5BOO - chain A; structure by X-ray diffraction, 2.80 A resolution.

== Chain A ==
Name: Dihydroorotate dehydrogenase (quinone), mitochondrial
Organism: Plasmodium falciparum (isolate 3D7)
Notes: EC 1.3.5.2
UniProt: Q08210 (PYRD_PLAF7); numbering as in UniProt; present here: 158-383, 414-569
Sequence (415 residues; row label = number of the first residue in the row; note: 30 numbers in that range are skipped by the numbering (no residue carries them; nothing is unmodelled there)):
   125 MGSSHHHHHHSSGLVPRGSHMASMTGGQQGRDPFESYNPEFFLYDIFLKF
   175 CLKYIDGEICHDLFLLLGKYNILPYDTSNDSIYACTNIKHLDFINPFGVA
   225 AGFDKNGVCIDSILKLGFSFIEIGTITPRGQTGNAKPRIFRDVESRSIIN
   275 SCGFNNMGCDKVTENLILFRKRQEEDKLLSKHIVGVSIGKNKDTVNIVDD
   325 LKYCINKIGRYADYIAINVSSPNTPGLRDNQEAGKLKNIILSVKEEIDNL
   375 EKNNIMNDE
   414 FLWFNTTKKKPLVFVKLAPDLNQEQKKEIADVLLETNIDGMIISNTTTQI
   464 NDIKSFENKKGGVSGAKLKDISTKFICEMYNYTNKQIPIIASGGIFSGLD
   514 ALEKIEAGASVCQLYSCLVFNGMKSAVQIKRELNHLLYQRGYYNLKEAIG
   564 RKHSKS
Unresolved in the structure: 125-161, 566-569
Differences from the reference sequence: expression tag (125-157)
Residues lining bound ligands:
  - dsm265 (D65; 2-(1,1-difluoroethyl)-5-methyl-N-[4-(pentafluoro-lambda~6~-sulfanyl)phenyl][1,2,4]triazolo[1,5-a]pyrimidin-7-amine): Leu-172, Cys-175, Leu-176, Gly-181, Glu-182, Cys-184, His-185, Phe-188, Leu-189, Leu-197, Phe-227, Ile-237, Leu-240, Ile-263, Arg-265, Ile-272, Tyr-528, Leu-531, Val-532, Met-536
  - FMN (flavin mononucleotide): Ala-224, Ala-225, Gly-226, Lys-229, Gly-248, Thr-249, Ile-263, Ile-272, Asn-274, Cys-276, Phe-278, Ser-311, Asn-342, Lys-429, Ser-457, Asn-458, Thr-459, Ser-477, Gly-478, Leu-481, Ser-505, Gly-506, Gly-507, Ile-508, Gln-526, Leu-527, Tyr-528, Ser-529
  - orotic acid (ORO): Lys-229, Asn-274, Cys-276, Gly-277, Phe-278, Asn-279, Asn-342, Ser-344, Ser-345, Pro-346, Asn-347, Asn-458, Thr-459
UniProt features mapped onto this chain:
  - active site: Ser-345 (Nucleophile)
  - binding site (FMN): Ala-225 to Lys-229, Thr-249, Asn-342, Lys-429, Ser-477, Gly-478, Ser-505 to Gly-507, Tyr-528, Ser-529
  - binding site (substrate): Lys-229, Asn-274 to Phe-278, Asn-342, Asn-347, Asn-458, Thr-459
Reported in the primary citation:
  - binding site for dsm265: Gly-181, His-185, Arg-265
  - mutagenesis - G181C (13-fold): decreased binding to dsm265
  - mutagenesis - G181C (2-fold): decreased catalytic activity
  - mutagenesis - G181C (26-fold): increased growth

== In short ==
Chain A binds dsm265, flavin mononucleotide and orotic acid. Curated annotation (UniProt) lists active-site
residue Ser-345, 15 FMN-binding residues and 10 substrate-binding residues. From the paper: a binding site for
dsm265 at Gly-181, His-185 and Arg-265; G181C reduces binding to dsm265.
Chain A is Dihydroorotate dehydrogenase (quinone), mitochondrial (Plasmodium falciparum (isolate 3D7)); the
structure, Crystal structure of Plasmodium falciparum dihydroorotate dehydrogenase bound with Inhibitor
DSM265, was determined by X-ray diffraction, deposited together with 4RX0.
